Entry 6KSC (X-ray diffraction, 2.40 A resolution); this record covers chain A.

[Chain A]
Molecule: DNA ligase A
From: Mycobacterium tuberculosis H37Rv
Notes: EC 6.5.1.2
Reference sequence: P9WNV1 (DNLJ_MYCTU); residue numbers follow UniProt; this construct covers 8-328
Chain sequence (327 residues; row label = number of the first residue in the row):
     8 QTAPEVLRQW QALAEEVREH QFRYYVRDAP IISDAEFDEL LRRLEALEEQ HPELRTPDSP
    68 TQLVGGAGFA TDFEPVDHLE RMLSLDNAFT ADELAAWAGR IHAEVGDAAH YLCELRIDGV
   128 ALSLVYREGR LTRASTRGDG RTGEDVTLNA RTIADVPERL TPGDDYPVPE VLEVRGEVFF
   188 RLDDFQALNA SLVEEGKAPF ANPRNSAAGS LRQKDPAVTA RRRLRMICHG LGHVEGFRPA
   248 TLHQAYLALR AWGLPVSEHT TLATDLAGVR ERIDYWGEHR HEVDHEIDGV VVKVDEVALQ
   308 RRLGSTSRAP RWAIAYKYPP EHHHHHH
Disordered / not traced: 329-334
Differences from the reference sequence: engineered mutation R123 (Lys in P9WNV1); expression tag (329-334)
Curated features (UniProtKB/Swiss-Prot):
  - binding site (NAD(+)): D41 to D45, S91, L92, E121, R144, E184, K300, K324
Residues lining bound ligands: adenosine monophosphate (AMP): L90, S91, L92, E121, L122, R123, I124, A128, R144, E184, H236, V298, K300

[Summary]
Ligands of chain A: adenosine monophosphate. Curated annotation (UniProt) lists 12 NAD+-binding residues.
Chain A is DNA ligase A (Mycobacterium tuberculosis H37Rv); the structure, Structural basis for domain
rotation during adenylation of active site K123 and fragment library screening against ..., was determined by
X-ray diffraction together with 6KRH, 6KSD and 6KDU from the same study.
